9E2M - chains B and E of the 6 polymer chains in the assembly; structure by electron microscopy, 2.98 A resolution.

# Chain B (and E)
Molecule: Variediene synthase
Source organism: Aspergillus stellatus
Notes: EC 4.2.3.218, 4.2.3.219, 2.5.1.29, 2.5.1.81; chain E of this document is another copy of the same molecule, construct and numbering; everything in this record applies to it too
Reference sequence: A0A0P0ZD79 (EVVS_EMEVA); residues 21-725 here correspond to UniProt positions 1-705 (UniProt number = residue number - 20)
Amino-acid sequence (725 residues; numbered 1 to 725; the number before each row is that of its first residue):
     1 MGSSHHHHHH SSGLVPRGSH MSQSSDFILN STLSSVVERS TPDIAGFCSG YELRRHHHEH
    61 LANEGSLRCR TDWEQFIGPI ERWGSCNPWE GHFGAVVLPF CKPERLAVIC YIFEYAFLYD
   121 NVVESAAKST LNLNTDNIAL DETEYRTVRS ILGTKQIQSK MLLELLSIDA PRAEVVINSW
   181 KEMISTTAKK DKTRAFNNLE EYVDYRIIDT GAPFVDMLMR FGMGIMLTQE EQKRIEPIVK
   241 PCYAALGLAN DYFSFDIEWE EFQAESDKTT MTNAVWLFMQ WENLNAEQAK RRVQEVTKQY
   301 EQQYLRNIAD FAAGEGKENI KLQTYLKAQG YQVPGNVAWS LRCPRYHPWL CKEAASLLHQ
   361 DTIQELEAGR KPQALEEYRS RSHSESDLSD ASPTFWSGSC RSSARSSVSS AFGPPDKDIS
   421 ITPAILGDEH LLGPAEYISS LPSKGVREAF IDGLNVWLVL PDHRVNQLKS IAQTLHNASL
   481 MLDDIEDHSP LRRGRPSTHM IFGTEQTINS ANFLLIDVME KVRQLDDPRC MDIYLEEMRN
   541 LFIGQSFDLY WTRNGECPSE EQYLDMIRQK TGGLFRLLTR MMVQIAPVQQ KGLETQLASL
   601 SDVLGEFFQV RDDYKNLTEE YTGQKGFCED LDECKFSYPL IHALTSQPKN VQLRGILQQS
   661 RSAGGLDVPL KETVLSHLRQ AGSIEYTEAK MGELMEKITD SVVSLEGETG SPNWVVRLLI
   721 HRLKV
Disordered / not traced: 1-25, 124-148, 361-425, 452-459, 620-630, 699-725 (chain E: 1-426, 620-630, 710-725)
Construct notes: initiating methionine (1); expression tag (2-20)
Ligand contacts: pyrophosphate (POP): Asp-120, Arg-206, Asn-250, Ser-254, Glu-258, Arg-345, Tyr-346

# How chain B and chain E interact
Residue-residue contacts - 11 pairs, chain B then chain E:
  Tyr-550(B) with Arg-654(E)
  Arg-553(B) with Gly-655(E); Gln-658(E); Gln-659(E)
  Asn-554(B) with Arg-654(E); Gln-658(E)
  Arg-654(B) with Tyr-550(E)
  Gly-655(B) with Arg-553(E), hydrogen bond (backbone-side chain)
  Gln-658(B) with Arg-553(E); Asn-554(E)
  Gln-659(B) with Arg-553(E), hydrogen bond
Interface residues without a listed pair, chain B (8 interface residues in all): Gly-555
Interface residues without a listed pair, chain E (8 interface residues in all): Glu-556

# In short
Chain B and chain E each contribute 8 residues to their interface; the contacts include 2 hydrogen bonds.
Polar pairs include Gly-655(B)/Arg-553(E) and Gln-659(B)/Arg-553(E). Chain B binds pyrophosphate.
Chain B and chain E are both Variediene synthase (Aspergillus stellatus); the structure, Variediene synthase
with one cyclase (conformation 3), was determined by electron microscopy (same publication as 9E2H, 9E2I,
9E2J, 9E2K and 9E2L).
